Entry 8HSG (electron microscopy, 3.20 A resolution); this record covers chains I and R of the 8 polymer chains in the assembly.

Chain I:
Protein: DNA-directed RNA polymerase subunit beta
Source organism: Thermus thermophilus HB8
Notes: EC 2.7.7.6
UniProtKB: Q8RQE9 (RPOB_THET8); residue numbers follow UniProt; this construct covers 1-1119
Sequence (1119 residues; each row starts with the number of its first residue):
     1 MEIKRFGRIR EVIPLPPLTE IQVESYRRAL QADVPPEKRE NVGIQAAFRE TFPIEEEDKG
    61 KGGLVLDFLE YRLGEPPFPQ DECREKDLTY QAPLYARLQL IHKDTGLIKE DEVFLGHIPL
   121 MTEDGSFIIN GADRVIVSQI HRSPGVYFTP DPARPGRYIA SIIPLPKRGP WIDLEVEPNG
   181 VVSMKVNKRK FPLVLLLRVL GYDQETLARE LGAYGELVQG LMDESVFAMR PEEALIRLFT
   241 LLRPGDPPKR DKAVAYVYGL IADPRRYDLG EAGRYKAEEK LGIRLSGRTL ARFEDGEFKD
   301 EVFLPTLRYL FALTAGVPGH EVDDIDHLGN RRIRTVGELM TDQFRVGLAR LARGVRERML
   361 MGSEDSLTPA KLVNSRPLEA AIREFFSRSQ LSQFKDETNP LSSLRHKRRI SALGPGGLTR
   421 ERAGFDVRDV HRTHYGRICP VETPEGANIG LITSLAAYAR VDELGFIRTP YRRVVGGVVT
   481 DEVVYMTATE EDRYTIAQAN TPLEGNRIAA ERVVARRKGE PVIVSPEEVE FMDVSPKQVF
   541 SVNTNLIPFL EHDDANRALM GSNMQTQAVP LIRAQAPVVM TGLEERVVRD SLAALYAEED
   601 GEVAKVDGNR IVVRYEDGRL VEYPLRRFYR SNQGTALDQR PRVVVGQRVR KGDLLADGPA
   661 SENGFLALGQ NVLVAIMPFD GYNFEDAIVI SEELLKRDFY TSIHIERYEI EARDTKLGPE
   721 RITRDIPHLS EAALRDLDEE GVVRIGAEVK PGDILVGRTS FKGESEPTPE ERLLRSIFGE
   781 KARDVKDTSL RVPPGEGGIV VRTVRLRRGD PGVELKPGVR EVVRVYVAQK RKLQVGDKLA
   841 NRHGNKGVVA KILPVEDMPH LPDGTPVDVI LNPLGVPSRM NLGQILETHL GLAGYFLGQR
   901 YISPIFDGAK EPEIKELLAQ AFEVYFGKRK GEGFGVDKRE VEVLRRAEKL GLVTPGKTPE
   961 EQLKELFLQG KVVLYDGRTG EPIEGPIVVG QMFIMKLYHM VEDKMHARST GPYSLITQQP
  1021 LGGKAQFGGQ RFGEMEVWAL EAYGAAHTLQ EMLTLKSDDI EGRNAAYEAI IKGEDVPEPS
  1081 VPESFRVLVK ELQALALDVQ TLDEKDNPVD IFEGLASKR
Disordered / not traced: 762-784

Chain R:
Molecule: 125-nt RNA strand
Sequence (125 nucleotides; numbered -95 to 29; the number before each row is that of its first residue; numbers below 1 keep their minus sign (A-95 is residue -95)):
   -95 AAUUUGCAGG ACUUCACUCC CUACUCAACU ACUAUCUACC CAUCUCUCUU CACUCCAUAC
   -35 UUCACUCCUU UAAACUCAUC ACCUCACCAU CUAUCUUACC CAUAACCAUA UCUCCACAUC
    25 CACCU
Disordered / not traced: -95 to 17
Bound ions: Mg2+: C28, U29 (shared with 2 residues of chain J)

Interface between chain I and chain R:
Pairs across the interface (17):
  Gln390(I) with U23(R), phosphate contact; C24(R), phosphate contact
  Gln393(I) with C24(R), hydrogen bond to the sugar; C25(R), sugar contact
  Arg409(I) with C25(R), hydrogen bond to the phosphate; A26(R), salt bridge to the phosphate
  Glu445(I) with C28(R), phosphate contact
  Asn448(I) with C25(R), phosphate contact
  Gln567(I) with A26(R), sugar contact; C27(R), sugar contact
  Lys838(I) with C28(R), salt bridge to the phosphate
  Lys846(I) with C28(R), salt bridge to the phosphate; U29(R), salt bridge to the phosphate
  Tyr1013(I) with C18(R), base contact; C19(R), hydrogen bond to the base
  Leu1015(I) with C19(R), base contact
  Leu1021(I) with C19(R), base contact
Also at the interface, not in a pair above, chain I (19 interface residues in all): Arg405, Pro444, Ile452, Asn563, Glu1002, Pro1012, Ser1014, Gly1022

Summary:
Chain I and chain R form an interface of 19 and 9 residues respectively, with 3 hydrogen bonds and 4 salt
bridges. Polar pairs include Tyr1013(I)-C19(R), Gln393(I)-C24(R) and Arg409(I)-C25(R). C28(R) and U29(R) form
the Mg2+ site.
Here chain I is DNA-directed RNA polymerase subunit beta (Thermus thermophilus HB8) and chain R is a 125-nt
RNA strand. Entry 8HSG (Thermus thermophilus RNA polymerase elongation complex) was determined by electron
microscopy, deposited together with 8HSH, 8HSJ, 8HSL and 8HSR.
